Entry 5V1S (X-ray diffraction, 2.49 A resolution); this record covers chain A.

Chain A:
Protein: Radical SAM
Source organism: Streptococcus suis
UniProtKB: A0A0Z8EWX1 (A0A0Z8EWX1_STRSU); residues 1-439 here = UniProt positions 1-439
Sequence (459 residues; each row starts with the number of its first residue; numbers below 1 keep their minus sign (Met-19 is residue -19)):
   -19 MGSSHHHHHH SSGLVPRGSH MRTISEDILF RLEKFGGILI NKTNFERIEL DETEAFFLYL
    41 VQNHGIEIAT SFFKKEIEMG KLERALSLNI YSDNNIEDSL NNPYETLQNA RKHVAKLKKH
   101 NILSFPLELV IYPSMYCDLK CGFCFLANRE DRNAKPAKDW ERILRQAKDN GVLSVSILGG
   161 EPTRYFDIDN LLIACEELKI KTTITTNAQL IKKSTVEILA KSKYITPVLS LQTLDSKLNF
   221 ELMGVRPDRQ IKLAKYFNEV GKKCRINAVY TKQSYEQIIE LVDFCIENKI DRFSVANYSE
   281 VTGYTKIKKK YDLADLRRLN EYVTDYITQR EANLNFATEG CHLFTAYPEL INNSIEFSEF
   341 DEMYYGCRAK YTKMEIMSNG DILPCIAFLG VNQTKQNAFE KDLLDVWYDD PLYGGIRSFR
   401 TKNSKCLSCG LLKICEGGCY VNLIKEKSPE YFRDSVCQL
Not modelled in the structure: -19 to 1, 74-81, 331-335
Sequence notes: expression tag (-19 to 0)
Metal / ion sites: 4Fe-4S cluster Fe site 1: Cys117, Cys121, Cys124 (together with S-adenosylmethionine); 4Fe-4S cluster Fe site 2: Cys321, Cys347, Cys365, Cys419; 4Fe-4S cluster Fe site 3: Cys406, Cys409, Cys415, Cys437
Small-molecule neighbours:
  - S-adenosylmethionine (SAM): Cys117, Phe123, Cys124, Phe125, Leu126, Leu158, Gly159, Gly160, Glu161, Pro162, Thr185, Thr186, Asn187, Ser210, Gln212, Asn247, Val249, Ala276, Asn277, Tyr278, Ser279, Thr285
  - 4Fe-4S cluster (SF4), molecule 1: Cys117, Leu119, Lys120, Cys121, Phe123, Cys124, Leu126, Ala127, Gly160, Asn187, Met223
  - 4Fe-4S cluster (SF4), molecule 2: Cys321, His322, Cys347, Arg348, Ala349, Lys353, Cys365, Ala367, Phe368, Ile396, Cys419, Tyr420, Val421
  - 4Fe-4S cluster (SF4), molecule 3: Phe324, Thr325, Lys405, Cys406, Cys409, Leu412, Cys415, Glu416, Gly417, Gly418, Arg433, Cys437
Reported in the primary citation:
  - binding site for S-adenosylmethionine: Phe123
  - catalytic residues: Glu319 (from molecular simulation)

Summary:
Bound to chain A: 3 copies of 4Fe-4S cluster and S-adenosylmethionine. Cys117, Cys121 and Cys124 form the
4Fe-4S cluster Fe site 1. Cys321, Cys347, Cys365 and Cys419 coordinate 4Fe-4S cluster Fe site 2. The paper
reports the catalytic residue Glu319; a binding site for S-adenosylmethionine at Phe123.
Chain A is Radical SAM (Streptococcus suis); the structure, Crystal structure of Streptococcus suis SuiB bound
to S-adenosylmethionine, was determined by X-ray diffraction (same publication as 5V1Q and 5V1T).
